Entry 7EJ5 (electron microscopy, 3.50 A resolution); this record covers chains A and L of the 9 polymer chains in the assembly.

== Chain A ==
Protein: Spike glycoprotein
Organism: Severe acute respiratory syndrome coronavirus 2
UniProtKB: P0DTC2 (SPIKE_SARS2); numbering as in UniProt (aligned over 1-1208)
Sequence (1283 residues; row label = number of the first residue in the row):
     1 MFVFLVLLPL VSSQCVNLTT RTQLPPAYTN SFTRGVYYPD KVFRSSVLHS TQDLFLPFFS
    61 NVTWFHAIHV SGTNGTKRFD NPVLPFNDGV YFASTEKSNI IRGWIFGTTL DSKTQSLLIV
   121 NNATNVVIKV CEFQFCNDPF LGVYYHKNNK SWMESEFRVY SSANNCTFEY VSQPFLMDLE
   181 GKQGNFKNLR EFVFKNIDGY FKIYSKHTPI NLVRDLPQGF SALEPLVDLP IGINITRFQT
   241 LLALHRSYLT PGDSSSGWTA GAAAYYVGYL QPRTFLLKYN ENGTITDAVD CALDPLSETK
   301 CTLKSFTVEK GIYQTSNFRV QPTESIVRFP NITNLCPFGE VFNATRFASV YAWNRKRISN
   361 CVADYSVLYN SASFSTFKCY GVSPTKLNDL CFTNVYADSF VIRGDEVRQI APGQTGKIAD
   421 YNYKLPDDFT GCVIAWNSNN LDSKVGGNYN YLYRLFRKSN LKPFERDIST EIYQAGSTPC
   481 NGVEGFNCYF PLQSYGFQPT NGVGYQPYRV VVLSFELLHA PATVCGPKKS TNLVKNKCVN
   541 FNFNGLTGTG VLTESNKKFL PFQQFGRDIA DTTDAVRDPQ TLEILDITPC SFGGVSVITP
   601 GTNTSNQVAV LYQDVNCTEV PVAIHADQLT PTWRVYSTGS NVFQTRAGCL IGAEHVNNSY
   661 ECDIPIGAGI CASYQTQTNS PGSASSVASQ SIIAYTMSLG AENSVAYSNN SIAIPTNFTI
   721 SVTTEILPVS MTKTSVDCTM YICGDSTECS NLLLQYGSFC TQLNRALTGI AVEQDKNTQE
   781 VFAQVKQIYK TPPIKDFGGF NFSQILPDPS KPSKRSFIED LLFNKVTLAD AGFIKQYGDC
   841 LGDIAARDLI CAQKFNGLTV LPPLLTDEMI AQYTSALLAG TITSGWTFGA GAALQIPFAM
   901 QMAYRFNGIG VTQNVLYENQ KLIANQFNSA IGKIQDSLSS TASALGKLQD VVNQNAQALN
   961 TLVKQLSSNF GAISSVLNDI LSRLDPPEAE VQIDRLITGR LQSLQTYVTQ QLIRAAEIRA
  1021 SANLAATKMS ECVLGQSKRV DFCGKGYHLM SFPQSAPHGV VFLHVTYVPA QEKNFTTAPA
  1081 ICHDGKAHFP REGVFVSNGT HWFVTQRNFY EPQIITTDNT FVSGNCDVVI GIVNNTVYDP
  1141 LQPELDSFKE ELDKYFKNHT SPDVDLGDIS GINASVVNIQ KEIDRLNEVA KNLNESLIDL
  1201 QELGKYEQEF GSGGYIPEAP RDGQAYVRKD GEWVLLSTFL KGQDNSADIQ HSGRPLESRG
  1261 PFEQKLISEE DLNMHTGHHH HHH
Disordered / not traced: 1-26, 70-79, 144-158, 174-185, 246-263, 445-446, 622-634, 676-690, 828-854, 1147-1283
Construct notes: conflict Gly682 (Arg in P0DTC2), Ser683 (Arg in P0DTC2), Ser685 (Arg in P0DTC2), Pro986 (Lys in P0DTC2), Pro987 (Val in P0DTC2); expression tag (1209-1283)
Disulfides: Cys131-Cys166, Cys291-Cys301, Cys336-Cys361, Cys379-Cys432, Cys391-Cys525, Cys480-Cys488, Cys538-Cys590, Cys617-Cys649, Cys662-Cys671, Cys738-Cys760, Cys743-Cys749, Cys1032-Cys1043, Cys1082-Cys1126
Covalent attachments: N-acetylglucosamine (NAG) linked to Asn61, Asn122, Asn165, Asn234, Asn282, Asn331, Asn343, Asn603, Asn616, Asn657, Asn709, Asn717, Asn801, Asn1074, Asn1098, Asn1134
Swiss-Prot annotation at these positions:
  - region: Asn280 to Cys301 (Putative superantigen), Arg403 to Asp405 (Integrin-binding motif), Asn448 to Phe456 (Immunodominant HLA epitope recognized by the CD8+), Pro681, Ala684 (Putative superantigen), Ser816 to Tyr837 (Fusion peptide 1), Lys835 to Phe855 (Fusion peptide 2), Asp1163 to Glu1202 (Heptad repeat 2)
  - site: Arg815, Ser816 (Cleavage)
  - glycosylation: Asn17 (N-linked (GlcNAc...) (complex) asparagine), Asn61 (N-linked (GlcNAc...) (hybrid) asparagine), Asn74 (N-linked (GlcNAc...) (complex) asparagine), Asn122 (N-linked (GlcNAc...) (hybrid) asparagine), Asn149 (N-linked (GlcNAc...) (complex) asparagine), Asn165 (N-linked (GlcNAc...) (complex) asparagine), Asn234 (N-linked (GlcNAc...) (high mannose) asparagine), Asn282 (N-linked (GlcNAc...) (complex) asparagine), Thr323 (O-linked (GalNAc) threonine), Ser325 (O-linked (HexNAc...) serine), Asn331 (N-linked (GlcNAc...) (complex) asparagine), Asn343 (N-linked (GlcNAc...) (complex) asparagine), Asn603 (N-linked (GlcNAc...) (hybrid) asparagine), Asn616 (N-linked (GlcNAc...) (complex) asparagine), Asn657 (N-linked (GlcNAc...) (complex) asparagine), Thr676 (O-linked (GlcNAc...) threonine), Thr678 (O-linked (GlcNAc...) threonine), Asn709 (N-linked (GlcNAc...) (high mannose) asparagine), Asn717 (N-linked (GlcNAc...) (hybrid) asparagine), Asn801 (N-linked (GlcNAc...) (hybrid) asparagine) and 6 more in UniProt
  - natural variant: Leu5 (L5F: In strain: Iota/B.1.526), Ser13 (S13I: In strain: Epsilon/B.1.427/B.1.429), Leu18 (L18F: In strain: Beta/B.1.351, Gamma/P.1 and 1 more), Thr19 (T19I: In strain: Omicron/BQ.1.1, Omicron/XBB.1.5 and 1 more; T19R: In strain: Delta/B.1.617.2, Omicron/BA.2 and 4 more), Thr20 (T20N: In strain: Gamma/P.1), Leu24 to Ala27 (sequence variant, change not given here; In strain: Omicron/BA.2, Omicron/BA.2.12.1 and 6 more), Pro26 (P26S: In strain: Gamma/P.1), Gln52 (Q52H: In strain: Omicron/EG.5.1), Ala67 (A67V: In strain: Eta/B.1.525, Omicron/BA.1), His69 to Val70 (deletion: In strain: Alpha/B.1.1.7, Eta/B.1.525 and 5 more), Gly75 (G75V: In strain: Lambda/C.37), Thr76 (T76I: In strain: Lambda/C.37), 82 further natural variant entries in UniProt
  - mutagenesis: His69 to Val70 (Increased incorporation of cleaved spike into virions), Asn121 (N121Q: Partial loss of biliverdin affinity), Arg190 (R190K: Partial loss of biliverdin affinity), Asn234 (N234Q: Increased resistance to neutralizing antibodies), Asn331 (N331Q: Reduced viral infectivity), Asn343 (N343Q: Reduced viral infectivity), Leu452 (L452R: Increased resistance to neutralizing antibodies. Decreases HLA binding to NF9 epitope. Increased binding affinity to human ACE2), Tyr453 (Y453F: Decreased HLA binding to NF9 epitope. Increased binding affinity to human ACE2), Ala475 (A475V: Increased resistance to neutralizing antibodies), Val483 (V483A: Increased resistance to neutralizing antibodies), Glu484 (E484D: Increased replication in human TMEM106B overexpressing cells), Phe490 (F490L: Increased resistance to neutralizing antibodies and human covalescent sera neutralization), 12 further mutagenesis entries in UniProt

== Chain L ==
Protein: RBD-chAb45, Light chain
Organism: Homo sapiens
Sequence (214 residues; row label = number of the first residue in the row):
     1 DIVMTQSQKF MSTSVGDRVS VTCKSSQNVG TNVAWYQQKP GQSPKALIYS ASYRYSGVPD
    61 HFTGSGSGTD FTLTISNVQS ADLAEYFCQQ YNNYPWTFGG GTKLEIKRTV AAPSVFIFPP
   121 SDEQLKSGTA SVVCLLNNFY PREAKVQWKV DNALQSGNSQ ESVTEQDSKD STYSLSSTLT
   181 LSKADYEKHK VYACEVTHQG LSSPVTKSFN RGEC
Disordered / not traced: 111-214
Disulfides: Cys23-Cys88

== Chain A / chain L interface ==
Pairs across the interface (7):
  Thr478(A) - Tyr91(L)
  Thr478(A) - Asn92(L)  hydrogen bond (side chain-backbone)
  Pro479(A) - Asn32(L)
  Pro479(A) - Tyr91(L)
  Gly485(A) - Tyr94(L)
  Phe486(A) - Tyr94(L)  hydrogen bond (backbone-side chain)
  Cys488(A) - Tyr94(L)
Also at the interface, not in a pair above, chain A (6 interface residues in all): Ser477
Also at the interface, not in a pair above, chain L (5 interface residues in all): Trp96

== In short ==
6 residues of chain A face 5 of chain L across their interface; the contacts include 2 hydrogen bonds. Polar
contacts include Thr478(A)-Asn92(L) and Phe486(A)-Tyr94(L). Covalently linked N-acetylglucosamine: at
Asn61(A), Asn122(A), Asn165(A), Asn234(A), Asn282(A) and Asn331(A) and 10 more.
Chain A is Spike glycoprotein (Severe acute respiratory syndrome coronavirus 2) and chain L is RBD-chAb45,
Light chain (Homo sapiens); the structure, Cryo-EM structure of SARS-CoV-2 spike in complex with a
neutralizing antibody RBD-chAb-45, was determined by electron microscopy.
